Entry 9K49 (electron microscopy, 3.60 A resolution); this record covers chains D and E of the 8 polymer chains in the assembly.

Chain D (and E):
Name: Tol-Pal system protein TolQ
Source organism: Escherichia coli K-12
Notes: chain E of this document is another copy of the same molecule, construct and numbering; everything in this record applies to it too
UniProtKB: P0ABU9 (TOLQ_ECOLI); residues 1-230 here = UniProt positions 1-230
Amino-acid sequence (230 residues; row label = number of the first residue in the row):
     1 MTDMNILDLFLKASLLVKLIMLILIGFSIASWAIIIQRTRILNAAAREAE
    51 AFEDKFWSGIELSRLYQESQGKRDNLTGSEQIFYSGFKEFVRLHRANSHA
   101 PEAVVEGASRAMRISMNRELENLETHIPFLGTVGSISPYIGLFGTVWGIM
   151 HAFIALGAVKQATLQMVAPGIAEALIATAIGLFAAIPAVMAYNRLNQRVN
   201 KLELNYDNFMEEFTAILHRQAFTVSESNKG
Disordered / not traced: 1-5, 225-230 (chain E: 1-6, 225-230)

How chain D and chain E interact:
Pairs across the interface - 24 pairs, chain D then chain E:
  E53(D) - R110(E)  salt bridge
  D54(D) - R110(E)
  W57(D) - R110(E)
  T163(D) - K160(E)
  L164(D) - V159(E)
  L164(D) - K160(E)
  I171(D) - F153(E)  hydrophobic
  L175(D) - I149(E)  hydrophobic
  L175(D) - M150(E)  hydrophobic
  I176(D) - M150(E)  hydrophobic
  A179(D) - F143(E)
  A179(D) - V146(E)  hydrophobic
  L182(D) - Y139(E)
  L182(D) - L142(E)  hydrophobic
  L182(D) - F143(E)
  I186(D) - Y139(E)  hydrophobic
  V189(D) - Y139(E)  hydrophobic
  M190(D) - I136(E)  hydrophobic
  Q197(D) - Y192(E)
  K201(D) - N117(E)  hydrogen bond
  N208(D) - R113(E)
  E212(D) - E106(E)
  E212(D) - R113(E)  salt bridge
  R219(D) - E106(E)
Interface residues without a listed pair, chain D (23 interface residues in all): I6, Q161, T178, F183, R194
Interface residues without a listed pair, chain E (21 interface residues in all): E102, A103, T132, S135, I140, I154

In short:
The interface between chain D and chain E involves 23 residues on one side and 21 on the other, with 1
hydrogen bond and 2 salt bridges. Polar pairs include E53(D)-R110(E), E212(D)-R113(E) and K201(D)-N117(E).
Chain D and chain E are both Tol-Pal system protein TolQ (Escherichia coli K-12); the structure, Cryo-EM
structure of inner membrane TolQRA complex in CYMAL-6-Neopentyl Glycol detergent micelles, was determined by
electron microscopy together with 9KCH from the same study.
